PDB entry 7QR4 | X-ray diffraction, 2.83 A resolution | chains A and B

# Chain A
Name: U1 small nuclear ribonucleoprotein A
Organism: Homo sapiens
UniProt: M0R221 (M0R221_HUMAN); residues 1-91 here correspond to UniProt positions 7-97 (UniProt number = residue number + 6)
Amino-acid sequence (91 residues; row label = number of the first residue in the row):
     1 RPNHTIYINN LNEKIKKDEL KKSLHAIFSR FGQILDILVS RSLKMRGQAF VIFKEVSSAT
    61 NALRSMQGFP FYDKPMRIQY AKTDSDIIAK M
Construct notes: engineered mutation His-25 (Tyr31 in M0R221), Arg-30 (Gln36 in M0R221)

# Chain B
Molecule: RNA CPEB3 ribozyme
Sequence (69 nucleotides; each row starts with the number of its first residue):
     1 GGGGGCCACA GCAGAAGCGU UCACGUCGCA GCCCCUGUCA GCCAUUGCAC UCCGGCUGCG
    61 AAUUCUGCU
What the authors report for this chain:
  - self-association interface (contacts with another copy of this molecule); pairs are residue here / residue on that copy: C22/U20, A23/U26
  - contacts within the chain: A10/U69, U21/C24, C24/G25, A8/A30, C18/A62, G28/A62
  - conformationally variable residues: C7

# How chain A and chain B interact
Contacting residue pairs - 39 pairs, chain A then chain B:
  Tyr-7(A) / G47(B)  base contact
  Tyr-7(A) / C48(B)  stacking on the base
  Asn-9(A) / U46(B)  hydrogen bond to the base
  Asn-9(A) / G47(B)  base contact
  Asn-10(A) / U46(B)  hydrogen bond to the base
  Asn-10(A) / G47(B)  hydrogen bond to the base
  Leu-11(A) / G47(B)  base contact
  Glu-13(A) / A44(B)  hydrogen bond to the base
  Glu-13(A) / U45(B)  hydrogen bond to the base
  Glu-13(A) / G47(B)  hydrogen bond to the base
  Leu-38(A) / C50(B)  base contact
  Ser-42(A) / C53(B)  sugar contact
  Ser-42(A) / G54(B)  hydrogen bond to the phosphate
  Leu-43(A) / G54(B)  hydrogen bond to the phosphate
  Lys-44(A) / G47(B)  hydrogen bond to the sugar
  Lys-44(A) / C53(B)  salt bridge to the phosphate
  Met-45(A) / G47(B)  base contact
  Met-45(A) / A49(B)  sugar contact
  Arg-46(A) / A44(B)  hydrogen bond to the base
  Arg-46(A) / U45(B)  base contact
  Arg-46(A) / G47(B)  base contact
  Arg-46(A) / G54(B)  salt bridge to the phosphate
  Gly-47(A) / G47(B)  base contact
  Gln-48(A) / G47(B)  base contact
  Gln-48(A) / C48(B)  sugar contact
  Phe-50(A) / C48(B)  base contact
  Phe-50(A) / A49(B)  stacking on the base
  Lys-74(A) / U46(B)  hydrogen bond to the base
  Gln-79(A) / C48(B)  hydrogen bond to the base
  Tyr-80(A) / C48(B)  hydrogen bond to the base
  Ala-81(A) / C48(B)  base contact
  Lys-82(A) / C48(B)  hydrogen bond to the base
  Thr-83(A) / A49(B)  hydrogen bond to the base
  Asp-84(A) / A49(B)  base contact
  Asp-84(A) / C50(B)  base contact
  Ser-85(A) / A49(B)  hydrogen bond to the base
  Ser-85(A) / C50(B)  base contact
  Asp-86(A) / C50(B)  hydrogen bond to the base
  Ile-87(A) / C50(B)  base contact
Other interface residues (no listed pair), chain A (25 interface residues in all): Ser-40
Other interface residues (no listed pair), chain B (10 interface residues in all): U51

# In short
25 residues of chain A face 10 of chain B across their interface, with 17 hydrogen bonds, 2 salt bridges and 2
aromatic stacking contacts. Polar contacts include Asn-9(A)/U46(B), Asn-10(A)/U46(B) and Asn-10(A)/G47(B).
From the paper: conformational variability at C7(B); a self-association interface involving C22(B), A23(B) and
U26(B).
Chain A is U1 small nuclear ribonucleoprotein A (Homo sapiens) and chain B is RNA CPEB3 ribozyme; the
structure, human CPEB3 HDV-like ribozyme, was determined by X-ray diffraction (same publication as 7QR3).
